PDB entry 5GMK | electron microscopy, 3.40 A resolution | chains L and I of the 45 polymer chains in the assembly

[Chain L]
Molecule: U2 snRNA
Source organism: Saccharomyces cerevisiae S288c
Sequence (1175 nucleotides; numbered 1 to 1175; the number before each row is that of its first residue):
     1 ACGAAUCUCUUUGCCUUUUGGCUUAGAUCAAGUGUAGUAUCUGUUCUUUU
    51 CAGUGUAACAACUGAAAUGACCUCAAUGAGGCUCAUUACCUUUUAAUUUG
   101 UUACAAUACACAUUUUUUGGCACCCAAAAUAAUAAAAUGGACGGGAAGAG
   151 ACUUUUUAAGCAAGUUGUUUUCCGCUAAUGUCAGGUCUCACUACUUUUUG
   201 CUGCUAUUUUUCUUCGCUCAUGGUUUCUUCAUAAGGCGUUUUUAUGAUGG
   251 UUUUUCGAAAUUGGUUUUUGAGACGACGGUUGCUCAAGGUUAUUGUUUUU
   301 GUUUUCUUCUGGUUGUUUUCUAUUUUCUUUUUUUUAGCUUUCUGUUUCUC
   351 CCUUAGUUUGGCUUUUUGCUUCAUACUCUUCCCUGUCUUUCCGAGCCGUU
   401 UAUGUCCAACGCGGGAUUUGGUUUUUCUUUAUCGAUGGGAAGAAAUGGUG
   451 CUAUAGUAGGUUGGGAGAUAAUAUUUAUGGUAUGGGGUGCUAGUGCGGAU
   501 GGGGCGCUCUUAUUGUUGAUUUCUUCGCUCGUCUUCUUUUUCUGGUGGCG
   551 CUGCAAGAGGAAGUUUUUCGACUUUGUUAUGAUUUUUGGUUUGCAAGGAA
   601 AGGUGUCUUACGAUUCUUUUUUUGAUGUAAUAGGAUAAGCUUGCUUAUCC
   651 CCCAAGUAUCGGCCAAAGUUGUUGAUUUUCCUUUUGAAGUGUCCUCGGUU
   701 UGAGGGGGUGUAGGGUGGGGUUGGUCUACAAUAAGAGUGUUCCAUUGUUA
   751 ACGUGCUGGCGUCUUUUACUAUAUUUUUUUUCCCAGUUUAUUUUGUGCUU
   801 AUUUUCUCAUUGAGGAGAAGGAGCUCUUCUCGCAGGAUAUAAAUGGAGGU
   851 UUGCUAAAGGGGAGGAGAUGUGUUUGUGAGAAUACUGCUGAGAGAGUUCU
   901 GGAAGAGAAAAAAAGGAGGCAAUGGAAGGCGUUUGCUGGGAAAAGAGAAG
   951 AGCCAUGACUGCAUCUGUUGUUUCAAGGCCAGUUUUAUUAACCGCCUAUG
  1001 UCAUAGAGGCGUUUUUUUUGGAGGGAUUUGAAGAAUGCCGGCGGCAUCAA
  1051 GAAACGGACUUGAUGGUUGACGCCUGUUUUUAAAGUUAGAGACGUCGCGA
  1101 CCCUCGCACUUGUGGAGUCGUUCUUGACUUUUACUUUGGUCGCUUGAUGU
  1151 UUCUCUCGUCUUCCCGUUCGCUCUU
Unresolved in the structure: 49-53, 64-65, 76-77, 86-95, 108-109, 124-1095, 1121-1175

[Chain I]
Molecule: Pre-mRNA-splicing factor SYF2
Source organism: Saccharomyces cerevisiae S288C
UniProtKB: P53277 (SYF2_YEAST); numbering as in UniProt (aligned over 1-215)
Chain sequence (215 residues; numbered 1 to 215; the number before each row is that of its first residue):
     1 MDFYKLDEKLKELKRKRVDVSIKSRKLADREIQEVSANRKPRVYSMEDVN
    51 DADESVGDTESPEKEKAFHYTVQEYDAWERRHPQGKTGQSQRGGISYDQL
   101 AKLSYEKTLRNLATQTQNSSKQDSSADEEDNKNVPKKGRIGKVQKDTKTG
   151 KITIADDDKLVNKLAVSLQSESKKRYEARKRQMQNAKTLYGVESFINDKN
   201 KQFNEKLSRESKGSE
Unresolved in the structure: 1-91, 124-141, 212-215

[Chain L / chain I interface]
Contacting residue pairs - 21 pairs, chain L then chain I:
  G3(L) with Lys121(I), base contact
  A4(L) with Thr114(I), phosphate contact; Gln117(I), sugar contact
  A5(L) with Arg110(I), phosphate contact; Asn111(I), phosphate contact; Thr114(I), sugar contact
  C7(L) with Lys174(I), salt bridge to the phosphate
  C9(L) with Arg181(I), salt bridge to the phosphate
  U12(L) with Arg92(I), hydrogen bond to the sugar
  G13(L) with Arg209(I), salt bridge to the phosphate
  C14(L) with Arg209(I), salt bridge to the phosphate
  C15(L) with Arg209(I), base contact
  U16(L) with Arg179(I), hydrogen bond to the sugar; Met183(I), sugar contact
  U17(L) with Met183(I), phosphate contact; Lys199(I), hydrogen bond to the phosphate
  U18(L) with Lys199(I), salt bridge to the phosphate; Gln202(I), hydrogen bond to the base; Phe203(I), phosphate contact; Lys206(I), base contact
  U19(L) with Phe203(I), phosphate contact
Interface residues without a listed pair, chain L (14 interface residues in all): U6
Interface residues without a listed pair, chain I (19 interface residues in all): Gly93, Gly94, Asn118, Gln182

[In short]
The interface between chain L and chain I involves 14 residues on one side and 19 on the other; the contacts
include 4 hydrogen bonds and 5 salt bridges. Polar pairs include U18(L)-Gln202(I), U12(L)-Arg92(I) and
U16(L)-Arg179(I).
Here chain L is U2 snRNA (Saccharomyces cerevisiae S288c) and chain I is Pre-mRNA-splicing factor SYF2
(Saccharomyces cerevisiae S288C). Entry 5GMK (Cryo-EM structure of the Catalytic Step I spliceosome (C
complex) at 3.4 angstrom resolution) was determined by electron microscopy.
